PDB entry 3D8Z | X-ray diffraction, 1.98 A resolution | chain A

# Chain A
Name: Ribonuclease pancreatic
Source organism: Bos taurus
Notes: EC 3.1.27.5
UniProt: P61823 (RNAS1_BOVIN); residues 1-124 here correspond to UniProt positions 27-150 (UniProt number = residue number + 26)
Amino-acid sequence (124 residues; each row starts with the number of its first residue):
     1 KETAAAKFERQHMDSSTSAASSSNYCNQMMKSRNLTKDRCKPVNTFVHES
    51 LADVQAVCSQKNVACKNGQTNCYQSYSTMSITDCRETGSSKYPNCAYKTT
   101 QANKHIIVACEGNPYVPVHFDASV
Disulfides: Cys26-Cys84, Cys40-Cys95, Cys58-Cys110, Cys65-Cys72
Ligand contacts: 5'-deoxy-5'-pyrrolidin-1-ylthymidine (TXS; 1-(2,5-dideoxy-5-pyrrolidin-1-yl-beta-L-erythro-pentofuranosyl)-5-methylpyrimidine-2,4(1H,3H)-dione): His12, Lys41, Val43, Asn44, Thr45, Lys66, Asp83, His119, Phe120, Asp121, Ala122, Ser123
UniProt features mapped onto this chain:
  - active site: His12 (Proton acceptor), His119 (Proton donor)
  - binding site (substrate): Lys7, Arg10, Lys41 to Thr45, Lys66, Arg85
  - glycosylation: Lys1 (N-linked (Glc) (glycation) lysine), Lys7 (N-linked (Glc) (glycation) lysine), Asn34 (N-linked (GlcNAc...) asparagine), Lys37 (N-linked (Glc) (glycation) lysine), Lys41 (N-linked (Glc) (glycation) lysine)

# Summary
Bound to chain A: 5'-deoxy-5'-pyrrolidin-1-ylthymidine. UniProt lists active-site residues His12 and His119
and 9 substrate-binding residues.
Chain A is Ribonuclease pancreatic (Bos taurus); the structure, RNase A- 5'-Deoxy-5'-N-pyrrolidinothymidine
complex, was determined by X-ray diffraction (same publication as 3D6O, 3D6P, 3D6Q, 3D7B and 3D8Y).
